4BXZ - chains C and J of the 13 polymer chains in the assembly; structure by X-ray diffraction, 4.80 A resolution (low resolution: residue-level contacts below are approximate; hydrogen-bond / salt-bridge calls are withheld).

[Chain C]
Molecule: DNA-directed RNA polymerase II subunit RPB3
Source organism: Saccharomyces cerevisiae
Notes: EC 2.7.7.6
Reference sequence: P16370 (RPB3_YEAST); residue numbers follow UniProt; this construct covers 1-318
Amino-acid sequence (318 residues; row label = number of the first residue in the row):
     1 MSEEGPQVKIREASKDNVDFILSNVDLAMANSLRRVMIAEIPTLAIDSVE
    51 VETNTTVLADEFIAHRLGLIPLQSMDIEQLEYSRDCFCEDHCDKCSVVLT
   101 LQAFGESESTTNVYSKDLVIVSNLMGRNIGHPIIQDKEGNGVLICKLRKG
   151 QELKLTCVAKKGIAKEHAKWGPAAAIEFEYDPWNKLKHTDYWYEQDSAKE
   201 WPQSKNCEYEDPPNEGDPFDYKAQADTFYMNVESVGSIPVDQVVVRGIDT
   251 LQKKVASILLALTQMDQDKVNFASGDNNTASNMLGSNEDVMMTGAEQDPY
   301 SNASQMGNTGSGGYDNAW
Disordered / not traced: 1-2, 269-318
Ion coordination: Zn2+: Cys86, Cys88, Cys92, Cys95
Swiss-Prot annotation at these positions:
  - binding site (Zn(2+)): Cys86, Cys88, Cys92, Cys95
  - modified residue: Ser2 (N-acetylserine)
  - natural variant: Ala30 (A30D: In mutant RPB3-1)
  - mutagenesis: Lys9 (K9E: Transcript termination readthrough)

[Chain J]
Molecule: DNA-directed RNA polymerases I, II, and III subunit RPABC5
Source organism: Saccharomyces cerevisiae
Notes: EC 2.7.7.6
Reference sequence: P22139 (RPAB5_YEAST); residue numbers follow UniProt; this construct covers 1-70
Amino-acid sequence (70 residues; each row starts with the number of its first residue):
     1 MIVPVRCFSCGKVVGDKWESYLNLLQEDELDEGTALSRLGLKRYCCRRMI
    51 LTHVDLIEKFLRYNPLEKRD
Disordered / not traced: 66-70
Ion coordination: Zn2+: Cys7, Cys10, Cys45
Swiss-Prot annotation at these positions:
  - binding site (Zn(2+)): Cys7, Cys10, Cys45, Cys46
  - cross-link: Lys59 (Glycyl lysine isopeptide (Lys-Gly) (interchain with G-Cter in ubiquitin))

[Chain C / chain J interface]
Residue-residue contacts (52):
  Val57(C) with Ile57(J); Phe60(J); Leu61(J)
  Phe62(C) with Met1(J)
  Arg66(C) with Ile2(J); Val3(J); Pro4(J); Val5(J)
  Leu69(C) with Val5(J); Arg6(J)
  Pro71(C) with Val13(J)
  Thr110(C) with Glu58(J); Leu61(J)
  Asn112(C) with Glu19(J)
  Tyr114(C) with Glu19(J)
  Gln135(C) with Lys12(J); Val13(J); Asp16(J); Lys17(J)
  Asp136(C) with Asp16(J); Ser20(J)
  Glu138(C) with Ser20(J)
  Val142(C) with Val5(J); Asp16(J)
  Leu143(C) with Ile2(J); Val3(J); Gly15(J)
  Ile144(C) with Ile2(J)
  Cys145(C) with Ile2(J)
  Lys146(C) with Asp55(J); Ile57(J); Glu58(J); Leu61(J)
  Leu147(C) with Leu61(J)
  Arg148(C) with Leu61(J); Tyr63(J); Asn64(J)
  Lys149(C) with Asn64(J)
  Gln151(C) with Leu61(J); Pro65(J)
  Lys169(C) with Arg6(J)
  Gly171(C) with Arg6(J)
  Ala174(C) with Cys10(J); Lys12(J)
  Ala175(C) with Cys10(J); Arg43(J)
  Asn231(C) with Lys42(J)
  Glu233(C) with Lys12(J); Arg43(J)
  Val235(C) with Arg6(J); Lys12(J); Val13(J)
Interface residues without a listed pair, chain C (35 interface residues in all): Thr55, Leu58, Ile70, Gly141, Gly150, Ala168, Ala173, Ser234
Interface residues without a listed pair, chain J (26 interface residues in all): Gly11, Trp18

[In short]
35 residues of chain C face 26 of chain J across their interface. Cys86(C), Cys88(C), Cys92(C) and Cys95(C)
form the Zn2+ site. UniProt lists 4 Zn2+-binding residues and one mutagenesis site on chain C; 4 Zn2+-binding
residues on chain J.
Chain C is DNA-directed RNA polymerase II subunit RPB3 and chain J is DNA-directed RNA polymerases I, II, and
III subunit RPABC5, both from Saccharomyces cerevisiae; the structure, RNA Polymerase II-Bye1 complex, was
determined by X-ray diffraction, deposited together with 4BXX, 4BY1 and 4BY7.
